Entry 9RFU (electron microscopy, 3.30 A resolution); this record covers chains E and F of the 9 polymer chains in the assembly.

== Chain E (and F) ==
Molecule: Siderophore exporter MmpL5
Organism: Mycobacterium tuberculosis
Notes: chain F of this document is another copy of the same molecule, construct and numbering; everything in this record applies to it too
UniProtKB: P9WJV1 (MMPL5_MYCTU); numbering as in UniProt; present here: 20-493, 688-952
Chain sequence (739 residues; each row starts with the number of its first residue; note: 194 numbers in that range are skipped by the numbering (no residue carries them; nothing is unmodelled there)):
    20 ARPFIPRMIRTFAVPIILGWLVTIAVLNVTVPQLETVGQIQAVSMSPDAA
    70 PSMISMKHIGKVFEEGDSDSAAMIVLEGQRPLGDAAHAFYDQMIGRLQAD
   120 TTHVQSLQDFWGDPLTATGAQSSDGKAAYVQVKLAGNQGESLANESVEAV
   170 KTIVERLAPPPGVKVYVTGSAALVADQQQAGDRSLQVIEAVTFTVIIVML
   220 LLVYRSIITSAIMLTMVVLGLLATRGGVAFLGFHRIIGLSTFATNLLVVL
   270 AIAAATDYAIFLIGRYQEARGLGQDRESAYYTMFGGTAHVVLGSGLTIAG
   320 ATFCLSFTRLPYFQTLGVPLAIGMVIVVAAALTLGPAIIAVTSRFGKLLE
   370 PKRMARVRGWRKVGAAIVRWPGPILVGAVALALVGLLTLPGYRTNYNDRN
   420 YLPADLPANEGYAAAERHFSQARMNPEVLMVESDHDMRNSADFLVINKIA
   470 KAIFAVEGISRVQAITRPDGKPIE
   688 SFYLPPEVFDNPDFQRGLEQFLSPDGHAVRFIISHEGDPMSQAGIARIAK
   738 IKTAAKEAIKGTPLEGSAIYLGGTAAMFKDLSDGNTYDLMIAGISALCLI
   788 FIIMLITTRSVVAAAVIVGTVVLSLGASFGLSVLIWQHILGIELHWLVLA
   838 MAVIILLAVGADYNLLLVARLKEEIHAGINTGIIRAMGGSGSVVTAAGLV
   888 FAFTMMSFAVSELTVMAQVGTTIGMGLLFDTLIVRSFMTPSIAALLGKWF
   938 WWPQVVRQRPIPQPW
Residues lining bound ligands: L9Q ((1S)-2-{[(S)-(2-aminoethoxy)(hydroxy)phosphoryl]oxy}-1-[(octadecanoyloxy)methyl]ethyl (9Z)-octadec-9-enoate): Phe788, Val798, Ala802, Trp939, Pro940
What the authors report for this chain:
  - self-association interface (contacts with another copy of this molecule); pairs are residue here / residue on that copy: Phe473-Lys747, Lys747-Val475 (backbone contact)
  - mutagenesis - Q196M (4-fold), N444K (4-fold): decreased growth in response to bedaquiline
  - mutagenesis - V193D, Q196M, Y331D: unchanged growth in response to clofazimine
  - mutagenesis - Q196M (2-fold): increased growth in response to PBTZ-169
  - mutagenesis - V193D (8-fold), Y331D/N444K (2-fold), Y331D (8-fold), V902A (2-fold): increased growth in response to bedaquiline
  - mutagenesis - V193D, Y331D: unchanged expression
  - mutagenesis - V193D: decreased growth in response to PBTZ-169
  - mutagenesis - V193D (4-fold): increased growth in response to TBAJ-587
  - mutagenesis - V193D (4-fold): increased growth in response to TBAJ-876
  - mutagenesis - Y331N: unchanged growth in response to bedaquiline

== Interface between chain E and chain F ==
Residue-residue contacts (8; chain E residue first):
  Trp389(E) with Trp936(F)
  Pro392(E) with Trp936(F), hydrophobic
  Phe473(E) with Lys747(F)
  Val475(E) with Lys747(F)
  Ile478(E) with Lys747(F), hydrogen bond (backbone-side chain)
  Lys490(E) with Gly748(F)
  Ile492(E) with Gly748(F); Thr749(F)
Interface residues without a listed pair, chain E (11 interface residues in all): Gln440, Gly477, Arg480, Glu723
Interface residues without a listed pair, chain F (5 interface residues in all): Glu752

== Overview ==
Chain E and chain F form an interface of 11 and 5 residues respectively, with 1 hydrogen bond. The
hydrogen-bonded pair is Ile478(E)-Lys747(F). The paper reports that V193D, Y331D/N444K and Y331D of chain E,
among others, increase growth in response to bedaquiline; a self-association interface involving Phe473(E) and
Lys747(E); 7 substitutions were tested in all.
Both chains are Siderophore exporter MmpL5 (Mycobacterium tuberculosis). Entry 9RFU (M.tuberculosis
MmpS5L5-acpM complex) was determined by electron microscopy together with 9RGB from the same study.
